Entry 3CC7 (X-ray diffraction, 2.70 A resolution); this record covers chains L and 0 of the 31 polymer chains in the assembly.

[Chain L]
Protein: 50S ribosomal protein L15P
From: Haloarcula marismortui
Reference sequence: P12737 (RL15_HALMA); residues 0-164 here correspond to UniProt positions 1-165 (UniProt number = residue number + 1)
Amino-acid sequence (165 residues; each row starts with the number of its first residue; numbering starts at 0):
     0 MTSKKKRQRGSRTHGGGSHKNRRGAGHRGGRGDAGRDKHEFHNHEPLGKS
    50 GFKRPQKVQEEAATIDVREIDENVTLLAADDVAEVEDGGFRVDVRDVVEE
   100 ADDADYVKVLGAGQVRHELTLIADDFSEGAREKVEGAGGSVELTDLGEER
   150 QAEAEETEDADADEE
Unresolved in the structure: 0, 84-88, 151-164
Metal / ion sites: Na+: His18 (shared with G902(0), U903(0) of chain 0); Sr2+: Asp36 (shared with G2466(0) of chain 0)

[Chain 0]
Molecule: 23S ribosomal RNA
From: Haloarcula marismortui
Notes: engineered mutation(s): G2099A, C2487U
Sequence (2923 nucleotides; numbered 1 to 2923; the number before each row is that of its first residue):
     1 GUUGGCUACUAUGCCAGCUGGUGGAUUGCUCGGCUCAGGCGCUGAUGAAG
    51 GACGUGCCAAGCUGCGAUAAGCUGUGGGGAGCCGCACGGAGGCGAAGAAC
   101 CACAGAUUUCCGAAUGAGAAUCUCUCUAACAAUUGCUUCGCGCAAUGAGG
   151 AACCCCGAGAACUGAAACAUCUCAGUAUCGGGAGGAACAGAAAACGCAAC
   201 GUGAUGUCGUUAGUAACCGCGAGUGAACGCGAUACAGCCCAAACCGAAGC
   251 CCUCACGGGCAAUGUGGUGUCAGGGCUACCUCUCAUCAGCCGACCGUCUU
   301 CACGAAGUCUCUUGGAAUAGAGCGUGAUACAGGGUGACAACCCCGUACUG
   351 AAGACCAGUACGCUGUGCGGUAGUGCCAGAGUAGCGGGGGUUGGAUAUCC
   401 CUCGCGAAUAACGCAGGCAUCGACUGCGAAGGCUAAACACAACCUGAGAC
   451 CGAUAGUGAACAAGUAGUGUGAACGAACGCUGCAAAGUACCCUCAGAAGG
   501 GAGGCGAAAUAGAGCAUGAAAUCAGUUGGCGAUCGAGCGACAGGGCAUAC
   551 AAGGUCCCUUGACGAAUGACCGAGACGCGAGUCUCCAGUAAGACUCACGG
   601 GAAGCCGAUGUUCUGUCGUACGUUUUGAAAAACGAGCCAGGGAGUGUGUC
   651 UGUAUGGCAAGUCUAACCGGAGUAUCCGGGGAGGCACAGGGAAACCGACA
   701 UGGCCGCAGGGCUUUGCCCGAGGGCCGCCGUCUUCAAGGGCGGGGAGCCA
   751 UGUGGACACGACCCGAAUCCGGACGAUCUACGCAUGGACAAGAUGAAGCG
   801 UGCCGAAAGGCACGUGGAAGUCUGUUAGAGUUGGUGUCCUACAAUACCCU
   851 CUCGUGAUCUAUGUGUAGGGGUGAAAGGCCCAUCGAGUCCGGCAACAGCU
   901 GGUUCCAAUCGAAACAUGUCGAAGCAUGACCUCCGCCGAGGUAGUCUGUG
   951 AGGUAGAGCGACCGAUUGGUGUGUCCGCCUCCGAGAGGAGUCGGCACACC
  1001 UGUCAAACUCCAAACUUACAGACGCUGUUUGACGCGGGGAUUCCGGUGCG
  1051 CGGGGUAAGCCUGUGUACCAGGAGGGGAACAACCCAGAGAUAGGUUAAGG
  1101 UCCCCAAGUGUGGAUUAAGUGUAAUCCUCUGAAGGUGGUCUCGAGCCCUA
  1151 GACAGCCGGGAGGUGAGCUUAGAAGCAGCUACCCUCUAAGAAAAGCGUAA
  1201 CAGCUUACCGGCCGAGGUUUGAGGCGCCCAAAAUGAUCGGGACUCAAAUC
  1251 CACCACCGAGACCUGUCCGUACCACUCAUACUGGUAAUCGAGUAGAUUGG
  1301 CGCUCUAAUUGGAUGGAAGCAGGGGCGAGAGCUCCUGUGGACCGAUUAGU
  1351 GACGAAAAUCCUGGCCAUAGUAGCAGCGAUAGUCGGGUGAGAACCCCGAC
  1401 GGCCUAAUGGAUAAGGGUUCCUCAGCACUGCUGAUCAGCUGAGGGUUAGC
  1451 CGGUCCUAAGUCUCACCGCAACUCGACUGAGACGAAAUGGGAAACAGGUU
  1501 AAUAUUCCUGUGCCAUCAUGCAGUGAAAGUUGACGCCCUGGGGUCGAUCA
  1551 CGCCGGGCAUUCGCCCGGUCGAACCGUCCAACUCCGUGGAAGCCGUAAUG
  1601 GCAGGAAGCGGACGAACGGCGGCAUAGGGAAACGUGAUUCAACCUGGGGC
  1651 CCAUGAAAAGACGAGCAUGAUGUCCGUACCGAGAACCGACACAGGUGUCC
  1701 AUGGCGGCGAAAGCCAAGGCCUGUCGGGAGCAACCAACGUUAGGGAAUUC
  1751 GGCAAGUUAGUCCCGUACCUUCGGAAGAAGGGAUGCCUGCUCCGGAACGG
  1801 AGCAGGUCGCAGUGACUCGGAAGCUCGGACUGUCUAGUAACAACAUAGGU
  1851 GACCGCAAAUCCGCAAGGACUCGUACGGUCACUGAAUCCUGCCCAGUGCA
  1901 GGUAUCUGAACACCUCGUACAAGAGGACGAAGGACCUGUCAACGGCGGGG
  1951 GUAACUAUGACCCUCUUAAGGUAGCGUAGUACCUUGCCGCAUCAGUAGCG
  2001 GCUUGCAUGAAUGGAUUAACCAGAGCUUCACUGUCCCAACGUUGGGCCCG
  2051 GUGAACUGUACAUUCCAGUGCGGAGUCUGGAGACACCCAGGGGGAAGCAA
  2101 AGACCCUAUGGAGCUUUACUGCAGGCUGUCGCUGAGACGUGGUCGCCGAU
  2151 GUGCAGCAUAGGUAGGAGUCGUUACAGAGGUACCCGCGCUAGCGGGCCAC
  2201 CCAGACAACAGUGAAAUACUACCCGUCGGUGACUGCGACUCUCACUCCGG
  2251 GAGGAGGACACCGAUAGCCGGGCAGUUUGACUGGGGCGGUACGCGCUCGA
  2301 AAAGAUAUCGAGCGCGCCCUAUGGUCAUCUCAGCCGGGACAGAGACCCGG
  2351 CGAAGAGUGCAAGAGCAAAAGAUGACUUGACAGUGUUCUUCCCAACGAGG
  2401 AACGCUGACGCGAAAGCGUGGUCUAGCGAACCAAUUAGCCUGCUUGAUGC
  2451 GGGCAAUUGAUGACAGAAAAGCUACCCUAGGGAUAAUAGAGUCGUCACUC
  2501 GCAAGAGCACAUAUCGACCGAGUGGCUUGCUACCUCGAUGUCGGUUCCCU
  2551 CCAUCCUGCCCGUGCAGAAGCGGGCAAGGGUGAGGUUGUUCGCCUAUUAA
  2601 AGGAGGUCGUGAGCUGGGUUUAGACCGUCGUGAGACAGGUCGGCUGCUAU
  2651 CUACUGGGUGUGUAAUGGUGUCUGACAAGAACGACCGUAUAGUACGAGAG
  2701 GAACUACGGUUGGUGGCCACUGGUGUACCGGUUGUUCGAGAGAGCACGUG
  2751 CCGGGUAGCCACGCCACACGGGGUAAGAGCUGAACGCAUCUAAGCUCGAA
  2801 ACCCACUUGGAAAAGAGACACCGCCGAGGUCCCGCGUACAAGACGCGGUC
  2851 GAUAGACUCGGGGUGUGCGCGUCGAGGUAACGAGACGUUAAGCCCACGAG
  2901 CACUAACAGACCAAAGCCAUCAU
Unresolved in the structure: 1-9, 126-127, 715, 971-998, 1560, 1952-1963, 2137-2236, 2339-2343, 2665-2666, 2915-2923
Modified positions: 1MA (6-hydro-1-methyladenosine-5'-monophosphate) at position 628, OMU (o2'-methyluridine 5'-monophosphate) at position 2587, OMG (o2'-methylguanosine-5'-monophosphate) at position 2588, UR3 (3-methyluridine-5'-monophoshate) at position 2619, PSU (pseudouridine-5'-monophosphate) at position 2621
Metal / ion sites: Mg2+ site 1 near G28 (its only coordinating residue here); Na+ site 1: C40, G41, C443; Na+ site 2: G56, A59, G61; Sr2+ site 1: C85, A86 (shared with 1 residue of chain T); Na+ site 3 near U108 (its only coordinating residue here); Mg2+ site 2 near U115 (its only coordinating residue here); Na+ site 4: C130, U146; Na+ site 5: C141, G142; Sr2+ site 2: G147, A183 (shared with 1 residue of chain M); Mg2+ site 3: C162, U2276; K+ site 1: C162, U163, U172; Mg2+ site 4: A165, A167, C168; 59 more Na+ sites not listed; 69 more Mg2+ sites not listed; 58 more Sr2+ sites not listed; 1 more K+ sites not listed

[Interface between chain L and chain 0]
Pairs across the interface (174):
  Thr1(L) - G1299(0)  phosphate contact
  Thr1(L) - G1300(0)  hydrogen bond to the base
  Ser2(L) - U753(0)  phosphate contact
  Lys3(L) - G754(0)  phosphate contact
  Lys3(L) - G755(0)  salt bridge to the phosphate
  Lys3(L) - G1039(0)  sugar contact
  Lys3(L) - A1296(0)  salt bridge to the phosphate
  Lys3(L) - U1297(0)  salt bridge to the phosphate
  Lys4(L) - G644(0)  sugar contact
  Lys4(L) - U645(0)  phosphate contact
  Lys4(L) - G754(0)  salt bridge to the phosphate
  Lys5(L) - C905(0)  hydrogen bond to the base
  Lys5(L) - C1301(0)  base contact
  Lys5(L) - G1302(0)  hydrogen bond to the base
  Lys5(L) - C1353(0)  hydrogen bond to the base
  Lys5(L) - G1354(0)  hydrogen bond to the base
  Arg6(L) - C905(0)  base contact
  Arg6(L) - C906(0)  base contact
  Arg6(L) - A907(0)  base contact
  Arg6(L) - U1298(0)  hydrogen bond to the base
  Arg6(L) - G1299(0)  hydrogen bond to the base
  Gln7(L) - U904(0)  phosphate contact
  Arg8(L) - G644(0)  salt bridge to the phosphate
  Arg8(L) - U904(0)  hydrogen bond to the base
  Arg8(L) - C905(0)  sugar contact
  Arg8(L) - G1354(0)  salt bridge to the phosphate
  Gly9(L) - U904(0)  hydrogen bond to the phosphate
  Ser10(L) - U904(0)  hydrogen bond to the phosphate
  Arg11(L) - U623(0)  hydrogen bond to the phosphate
  Arg11(L) - U624(0)  salt bridge to the phosphate
  Arg11(L) - G902(0)  salt bridge to the phosphate
  Arg11(L) - U903(0)  salt bridge to the phosphate
  Arg11(L) - U904(0)  hydrogen bond to the phosphate
  Thr12(L) - U903(0)  base contact
  Thr12(L) - G1295(0)  hydrogen bond to the phosphate
  His13(L) - G644(0)  hydrogen bond to the base
  His13(L) - U903(0)  sugar contact
  Gly14(L) - U1041(0)  sugar contact
  Gly14(L) - G1295(0)  hydrogen bond to the phosphate
  Gly15(L) - U1041(0)  sugar contact
  Gly15(L) - G1295(0)  hydrogen bond to the phosphate
  Gly16(L) - U1041(0)  phosphate contact
  Gly16(L) - A1294(0)  phosphate contact
  Gly16(L) - G1295(0)  hydrogen bond to the phosphate
  Ser17(L) - U1042(0)  hydrogen bond to the phosphate
  His18(L) - U624(0)  salt bridge to the phosphate
  His18(L) - G901(0)  salt bridge to the phosphate
  His18(L) - G902(0)  salt bridge to the phosphate
  His18(L) - U903(0)  base contact
  Lys19(L) - U624(0)  hydrogen bond to the phosphate
  Lys19(L) - U625(0)  salt bridge to the phosphate
  Lys19(L) - U900(0)  salt bridge to the phosphate
  Lys19(L) - G901(0)  phosphate contact
  Asn20(L) - U1042(0)  hydrogen bond to the phosphate
  Arg21(L) - G644(0)  hydrogen bond to the base
  Arg21(L) - C762(0)  hydrogen bond to the base
  Arg22(L) - G898(0)  phosphate contact
  Arg22(L) - C899(0)  salt bridge to the phosphate
  Arg22(L) - U900(0)  salt bridge to the phosphate
  Gly23(L) - A897(0)  phosphate contact
  Gly23(L) - G898(0)  hydrogen bond to the phosphate
  Ala24(L) - A166(0)  base contact
  Ala24(L) - A897(0)  hydrogen bond to the phosphate
  Ala24(L) - G898(0)  hydrogen bond to the phosphate
  Gly25(L) - A166(0)  base contact
  Gly25(L) - G898(0)  hydrogen bond to the phosphate
  Gly25(L) - G924(0)  hydrogen bond to the sugar
  Gly25(L) - C925(0)  phosphate contact
  His26(L) - G898(0)  phosphate contact
  His26(L) - C925(0)  salt bridge to the phosphate
  Arg27(L) - C757(0)  phosphate contact
  Arg27(L) - A758(0)  salt bridge to the phosphate
  Gly28(L) - A166(0)  base contact
  Gly28(L) - C925(0)  sugar contact
  Gly29(L) - A165(0)  phosphate contact
  Gly29(L) - A166(0)  hydrogen bond to the base
  Arg30(L) - G164(0)  phosphate contact
  Arg30(L) - A165(0)  hydrogen bond to the phosphate
  Arg30(L) - A758(0)  phosphate contact
  Arg30(L) - C759(0)  salt bridge to the phosphate
  Arg30(L) - A761(0)  salt bridge to the phosphate
  Arg30(L) - C896(0)  hydrogen bond to the phosphate
  Arg30(L) - A897(0)  salt bridge to the phosphate
  Gly31(L) - G223(0)  phosphate contact
  Gly31(L) - C757(0)  hydrogen bond to the phosphate
  Gly31(L) - A758(0)  hydrogen bond to the phosphate
  Asp32(L) - A222(0)  hydrogen bond to the phosphate
  Asp32(L) - G223(0)  hydrogen bond to the phosphate
  Ala33(L) - A165(0)  phosphate contact
  Ala33(L) - A166(0)  sugar contact
  Gly34(L) - A166(0)  hydrogen bond to the phosphate
  Arg35(L) - G221(0)  hydrogen bond to the phosphate
  Arg35(L) - A222(0)  salt bridge to the phosphate
  Lys37(L) - U919(0)  hydrogen bond to the phosphate
  Lys37(L) - C920(0)  salt bridge to the phosphate
  Lys37(L) - G2466(0)  salt bridge to the phosphate
  Lys37(L) - A2467(0)  salt bridge to the phosphate
  His38(L) - A166(0)  base contact
  His38(L) - G918(0)  hydrogen bond to the base
  His38(L) - U919(0)  sugar contact
  His38(L) - G924(0)  base contact
  His38(L) - C925(0)  sugar contact
  His38(L) - A926(0)  sugar contact
  Glu39(L) - C925(0)  hydrogen bond to the sugar
  Glu39(L) - A926(0)  sugar contact
  Phe40(L) - G918(0)  sugar contact
  Phe40(L) - C2396(0)  sugar contact
  Phe40(L) - A2465(0)  base contact
  His41(L) - A926(0)  hydrogen bond to the base
  His41(L) - U927(0)  hydrogen bond to the sugar
  Asn42(L) - U927(0)  sugar contact
  Leu46(L) - G221(0)  phosphate contact
  Leu46(L) - A2430(0)  sugar contact
  Gly47(L) - G221(0)  hydrogen bond to the phosphate
  Gly47(L) - A2430(0)  hydrogen bond to the sugar
  Gly47(L) - C2431(0)  phosphate contact
  Lys48(L) - C220(0)  sugar contact
  Lys48(L) - C2431(0)  hydrogen bond to the phosphate
  Lys48(L) - C2432(0)  salt bridge to the phosphate
  Ser49(L) - C2454(0)  phosphate contact
  Gly50(L) - A692(0)  sugar contact
  Gly50(L) - G2453(0)  hydrogen bond to the phosphate
  Gly50(L) - C2454(0)  hydrogen bond to the phosphate
  Phe51(L) - A692(0)  hydrogen bond to the sugar
  Phe51(L) - A693(0)  sugar contact
  Phe51(L) - U2441(0)  sugar contact
  Phe51(L) - G2452(0)  base contact
  Phe51(L) - G2453(0)  sugar contact
  Lys52(L) - A215(0)  salt bridge to the phosphate
  Lys52(L) - A216(0)  salt bridge to the phosphate
  Arg53(L) - A693(0)  phosphate contact
  Arg53(L) - A694(0)  salt bridge to the phosphate
  Arg53(L) - U2441(0)  hydrogen bond to the phosphate
  Arg53(L) - G2442(0)  salt bridge to the phosphate
  Pro54(L) - G2442(0)  sugar contact
  Pro54(L) - C2443(0)  base contact
  Gln55(L) - U214(0)  sugar contact
  Gln55(L) - A215(0)  sugar contact
  Gln55(L) - A226(0)  base contact
  Lys56(L) - G196(0)  hydrogen bond to the sugar
  Lys56(L) - C197(0)  phosphate contact
  Lys56(L) - G416(0)  phosphate contact
  Lys56(L) - G417(0)  salt bridge to the phosphate
  Lys56(L) - C2443(0)  hydrogen bond to the phosphate
  Lys56(L) - U2444(0)  salt bridge to the phosphate
  Val57(L) - G2442(0)  phosphate contact
  Val57(L) - C2443(0)  sugar contact
  Thr63(L) - G697(0)  base contact
  Asp65(L) - A688(0)  hydrogen bond to the base
  Arg67(L) - A688(0)  salt bridge to the phosphate
  Arg67(L) - G745(0)  base contact
  Asp70(L) - A700(0)  hydrogen bond to the base
  Glu71(L) - A700(0)  base contact
  Glu71(L) - G745(0)  hydrogen bond to the base
  Lys107(L) - G697(0)  salt bridge to the phosphate
  Leu109(L) - A688(0)  base contact
  Leu109(L) - G697(0)  base contact
  Leu109(L) - A698(0)  phosphate contact
  Gly110(L) - A698(0)  hydrogen bond to the phosphate
  Gly110(L) - C699(0)  phosphate contact
  Ala111(L) - A688(0)  base contact
  Ala111(L) - A698(0)  sugar contact
  Ala111(L) - C699(0)  phosphate contact
  Gly112(L) - C699(0)  hydrogen bond to the phosphate
  Gly112(L) - A700(0)  phosphate contact
  Gln113(L) - A700(0)  hydrogen bond to the base
  Gln113(L) - U701(0)  hydrogen bond to the phosphate
  Arg115(L) - A700(0)  base contact
  Arg115(L) - U701(0)  salt bridge to the phosphate
  Ser126(L) - G697(0)  phosphate contact
  Ser126(L) - A698(0)  hydrogen bond to the phosphate
  Glu127(L) - G697(0)  hydrogen bond to the phosphate
  Gly128(L) - A698(0)  phosphate contact
  Lys132(L) - C699(0)  salt bridge to the phosphate
Other interface residues (no listed pair), chain L (75 interface residues in all): Asp36, Glu99, Val114, Phe125, Ala129, Arg149
Other interface residues (no listed pair), chain 0 (92 interface residues in all): A227, A686, C696, C1044, A2429, C2440, A2483

[In short]
Chain L and chain 0 form an interface of 75 and 92 residues respectively, with 59 hydrogen bonds and 36 salt
bridges. Polar contacts include Thr1(L)-G1300(0), Lys5(L)-C905(0) and Lys5(L)-G1302(0). The Na+ site is built
by G902(0), U903(0) and His18(L).
Here chain L is 50S ribosomal protein L15P and chain 0 is 23S ribosomal RNA, both from Haloarcula marismortui.
Entry 3CC7 (Structure of Anisomycin resistant 50S Ribosomal Subunit: 23S rRNA mutation C2487U) was determined
by X-ray diffraction together with 3CC2, 3CC4, 3CCE, 3CCJ, 3CCL, 3CCM and 6 further entries from the same
study.
